8IFL - chains A and J of the 16 polymer chains in the assembly; structure by electron microscopy, 3.11 A resolution.

== Chain A (and J) ==
Name: TIR domain-containing protein
From: Thermoflavifilum thermophilum
Notes: chain J of this document is another copy of the same molecule, construct and numbering; everything in this record applies to it too
UniProtKB: A0A1I7NFG5 (A0A1I7NFG5_9BACT); numbering as in UniProt (aligned over 1-450)
Chain sequence (450 residues; numbered 1 to 450; the number before each row is that of its first residue):
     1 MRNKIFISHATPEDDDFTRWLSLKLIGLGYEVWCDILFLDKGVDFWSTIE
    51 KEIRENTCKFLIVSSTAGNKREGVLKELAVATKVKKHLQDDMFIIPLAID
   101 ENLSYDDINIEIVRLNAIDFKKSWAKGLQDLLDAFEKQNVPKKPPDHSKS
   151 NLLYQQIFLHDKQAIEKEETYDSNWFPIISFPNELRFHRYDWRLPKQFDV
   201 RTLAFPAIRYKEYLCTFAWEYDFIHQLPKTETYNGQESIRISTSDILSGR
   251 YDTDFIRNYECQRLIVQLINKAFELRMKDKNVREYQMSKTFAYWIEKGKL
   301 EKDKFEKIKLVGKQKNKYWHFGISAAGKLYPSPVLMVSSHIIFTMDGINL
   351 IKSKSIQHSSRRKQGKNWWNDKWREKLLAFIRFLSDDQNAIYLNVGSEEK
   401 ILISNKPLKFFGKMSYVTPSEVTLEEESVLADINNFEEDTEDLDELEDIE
Not modelled in the structure: 1, 142-145, 421-450
Reported in the primary citation:
  - mutagenesis - G42P, D44A, E50A, R54A, E77A, R114A: abolished catalytic activity
  - catalytic residues: Glu77 (proposed by the authors, not directly observed)
  - self-association interface (contacts with another copy of this molecule): Gly42, Asp44, Glu50, Arg54, Arg114

== Interface between chain A and chain J ==
Residue-residue contacts (22; chain A residue first):
  Thr82(A) with Lys76(J)
  Tyr105(A) with Lys83(J), hydrogen bond (backbone-side chain)
  Asp106(A) with Arg54(J), hydrogen bond (backbone-side chain); Lys83(J); His87(J)
  Asp107(A) with Arg54(J)
  Ile108(A) with Glu50(J); Arg54(J), hydrogen bond (backbone-side chain)
  Asn109(A) with Glu50(J)
  Ile110(A) with Trp46(J); Ile49(J), hydrophobic; Glu50(J), hydrogen bond (backbone-side chain); Lys76(J); Val80(J), hydrophobic
  Glu111(A) with Trp46(J)
  Val113(A) with Ala79(J), hydrophobic; Val80(J), hydrophobic; Lys83(J)
  Arg114(A) with Glu72(J), salt bridge; Leu75(J); Lys76(J); Ala79(J)
Other interface residues (no listed pair), chain A (12 interface residues in all): Leu75, Lys83
Other interface residues (no listed pair), chain J (12 interface residues in all): Asp44

== Overview ==
Chain A and chain J each contribute 12 residues to their interface; the contacts include 4 hydrogen bonds and
1 salt bridge. Among the polar pairs are Arg114(A)-Glu72(J), Tyr105(A)-Lys83(J) and Asp106(A)-Arg54(J). From
the paper: the catalytic residue Glu77(A); G42P, D44A and E50A of chain A, among others, abolish catalytic
activity; 6 substitutions were tested in all.
Chain A and chain J are both TIR domain-containing protein (Thermoflavifilum thermophilum); the structure,
Cryo-EM structure of tetrameric SPARTA gRNA-ssDNA target complex in state 1, was determined by electron
microscopy (same publication as 8IFK, 8IFM and 8K34).
